PDB entry 7WRI | electron microscopy, 3.03 A resolution | chains A and B

== Chain A ==
Name: Processed angiotensin-converting enzyme 2
Organism: Mus musculus
Notes: EC 3.4.17.23
Reference sequence: Q8R0I0 (ACE2_MOUSE); residue numbers follow UniProt; this construct covers 18-615
Sequence (598 residues; each row starts with the number of its first residue):
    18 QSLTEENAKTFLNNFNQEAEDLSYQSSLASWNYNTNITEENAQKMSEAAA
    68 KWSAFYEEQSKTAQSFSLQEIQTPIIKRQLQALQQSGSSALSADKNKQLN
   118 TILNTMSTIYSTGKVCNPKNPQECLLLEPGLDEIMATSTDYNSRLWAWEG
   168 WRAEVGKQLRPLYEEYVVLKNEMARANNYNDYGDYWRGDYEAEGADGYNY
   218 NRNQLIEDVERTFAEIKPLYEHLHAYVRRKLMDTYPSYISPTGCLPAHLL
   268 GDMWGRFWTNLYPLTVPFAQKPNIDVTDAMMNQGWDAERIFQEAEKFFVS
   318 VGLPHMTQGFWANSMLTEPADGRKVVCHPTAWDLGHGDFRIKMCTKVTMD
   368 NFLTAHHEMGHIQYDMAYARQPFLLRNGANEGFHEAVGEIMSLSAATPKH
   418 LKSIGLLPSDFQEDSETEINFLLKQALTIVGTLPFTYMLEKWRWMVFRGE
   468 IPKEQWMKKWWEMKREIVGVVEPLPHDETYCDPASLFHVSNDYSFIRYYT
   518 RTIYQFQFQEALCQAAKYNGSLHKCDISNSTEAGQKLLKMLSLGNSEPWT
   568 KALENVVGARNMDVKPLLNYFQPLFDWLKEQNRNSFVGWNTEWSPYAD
Unresolved in the structure: 18, 614-615
Cystine bridges: C530-C542
Metal / ion sites: Zn2+: H374, H378, E402
UniProt features mapped onto this chain:
  - active site: E375 (Proton acceptor), H505 (Proton donor)
  - binding site (chloride): R169, W477, K481
  - binding site (substrate): R273, H345, P346, Y515
  - binding site (Zn(2+)): H374, H378, E402
  - glycosylation (N-linked (GlcNAc...) asparagine): N53, N536, N546
From the paper describing this entry:
  - specificity-determining residues: H353

== Chain B ==
Name: Spike glycoprotein
Organism: Severe acute respiratory syndrome coronavirus 2
Reference sequence: P0DTC2 (SPIKE_SARS2); aligned to UniProt positions 14-1202 over residues 17-1205 (the alignment contains insertions or deletions, so no single offset holds)
Sequence (1232 residues; each row starts with the number of its first residue):
    17 QCVNLTTRTQLPPAYTNSFTRGVYYPDKVFRSSVLHSTQDLFLPFFSNVT
    67 WFHVISGTNGTKRFDNPVLPFNDGVYFASIEKSNIIRGWIFGTTLDSKTQ
   117 SLLIVNNATNVVIKVCEFQFCNDPFLDHKNNKSWMESEFRVYSSANNCTF
   167 EYVSQPFLMDLEGKQGNFKNLREFVFKNIDGYFKIYSKHTPIIVRDEPEL
   217 PQGFSALEPLVDLPIGINITRFQTLLALHRSYLTPGDSSSGWTAGAAAYY
   267 VGYLQPRTFLLKYNENGTITDAVDCALDPLSETKCTLKSFTVEKGIYQTS
   317 NFRVQPTESIVRFPNITNLCPFDEVFNATRFASVYAWNRKRISNCVADYS
   367 VLYNLAPFFTFKCYGVSPTKLNDLCFTNVYADSFVIRGDEVRQIAPGQTG
   417 NIADYNYKLPDDFTGCVIAWNSNKLDSKVSGNYNYLYRLFRKSNLKPFER
   467 DISTEIYQAGNKPCNGVAGFNCYFPLRSYSFRPTYGVGHQPYRVVVLSFE
   517 LLHAPATVCGPKKSTNLVKNKCVNFNFNGLKGTGVLTESNKKFLPFQQFG
   567 RDIADTTDAVRDPQTLEILDITPCSFGGVSVITPGTNTSNQVAVLYQGVN
   617 CTEVPVAIHADQLTPTWRVYSTGSNVFQTRAGCLIGAEYVNNSYECDIPI
   667 GAGICASYQTQTKSHRRARSVASQSIIAYTMSLGAENSVAYSNNSIAIPT
   717 NFTISVTTEILPVSMTKTSVDCTMYICGDSTECSNLLLQYGSFCTQLKRA
   767 LTGIAVEQDKNTQEVFAQVKQIYKTPPIKYFGGFNFSQILPDPSKPSKRS
   817 PIEDLLFNKVTLADAGFIKQYGDCLGDIAARDLICAQKFKGLTVLPPLLT
   867 DEMIAQYTSALLAGTITSGWTFGAGPALQIPFPMQMAYRFNGIGVTQNVL
   917 YENQKLIANQFNSAIGKIQDSLSSTPSALGKLQDVVNHNAQALNTLVKQL
   967 SSKFGAISSVLNDIFSRLDPPEAEVQIDRLITGRLQSLQTYVTQQLIRAA
  1017 EIRASANLAATKMSECVLGQSKRVDFCGKGYHLMSFPQSAPHGVVFLHVT
  1067 YVPAQEKNFTTAPAICHDGKAHFPREGVFVSNGTHWFVTQRNFYEPQIIT
  1117 TDNTFVSGNCDVVIGIVNNTVYDPLQPELDSFKEELDKYFKNHTSPDVDL
  1167 GDISGINASVVNIQKEIDRLNEVAKNLNESLIDLQELGKYEQGSGYIPEA
  1217 PRDGQAYVRKDGEWVLLSTFLGSAWSHPQFEK
Unresolved in the structure: 17-332, 528-1248
Sequence notes: variant V70 (Ala67 in P0DTC2), I96 (Thr95 in P0DTC2), D143 (Tyr145 in P0DTC2), I209 (Leu212 in P0DTC2), D339 (Gly in P0DTC2), L371 (Ser in P0DTC2), P373 (Ser in P0DTC2), F375 (Ser in P0DTC2), N417 (Lys in P0DTC2), K440 (Asn in P0DTC2), S446 (Gly in P0DTC2), N477 (Ser in P0DTC2), K478 (Thr in P0DTC2), R493 (Gln in P0DTC2), S496 (Gly in P0DTC2), R498 (Gln in P0DTC2), Y501 (Asn in P0DTC2), H505 (Tyr in P0DTC2), K547 (Thr in P0DTC2), G614 (Asp in P0DTC2), Y655 (His in P0DTC2), K679 (Asn in P0DTC2), H681 (Pro in P0DTC2), K764 (Asn in P0DTC2), Y796 (Asp in P0DTC2), K856 (Asn in P0DTC2), H954 (Gln in P0DTC2), K969 (Asn in P0DTC2), F981 (Leu in P0DTC2); insertion (213-215); conflict A484 (Glu in P0DTC2); engineered mutation P817 (Phe in P0DTC2), P892 (Ala in P0DTC2), P899 (Ala in P0DTC2), P942 (Ala in P0DTC2), P986 (Lys in P0DTC2), P987 (Val in P0DTC2); expression tag (1206-1248)
Cystine bridges: C379-C432, C391-C525
Glycans and other covalent adducts: N-acetylglucosamine (NAG) linked to N343
UniProt features mapped onto this chain:
  - glycosylation (N-linked (GlcNAc...) asparagine): N20 (complex), N64 (hybrid), N334 (complex), N606 (hybrid)

== Interface between chain A and chain B ==
Pairs across the interface - 22 pairs, chain A then chain B:
  S19(A) - A475(B)
  N24(A) - G476(B)
  N24(A) - N487(B)  hydrogen bond
  T27(A) - F456(B)
  T27(A) - Y489(B)
  F28(A) - Y489(B)
  N31(A) - Y489(B)
  N31(A) - R493(B)  hydrogen bond
  Q34(A) - Y453(B)
  Q34(A) - L455(B)
  Q34(A) - R493(B)  hydrogen bond
  D38(A) - Y449(B)  hydrogen bond
  D38(A) - R498(B)  salt bridge
  Y41(A) - R498(B)
  Y41(A) - T500(B)  hydrogen bond
  Y41(A) - Y501(B)
  F83(A) - F486(B)  hydrophobic
  H353(A) - Y501(B)  hydrogen bond
  H353(A) - G502(B)  hydrogen bond (backbone-backbone)
  H353(A) - H505(B)
  G354(A) - G502(B)
  D355(A) - T500(B)
Also at the interface, not in a pair above, chain A (15 interface residues in all): N30, Q42, R357
Also at the interface, not in a pair above, chain B (18 interface residues in all): Y473, S494, S496
Interface features reported in the paper:
  - specific contacts: N31(A)-R493(B) (hydrogen bond), Q34(A)-R493(B) (hydrogen bond), F83(A)-F486(B) (hydrophobic contact), H353(A)-Y501(B) (hydrogen bond), Y449(B)-D38(A) (hydrogen bond), F486(B)-F28(A) (pi stacking), N487(B)-N24(A), S496(B)-D38(A), R498(B)-D38(A) (salt bridge), G502(B)-H353(A) (hydrogen bond)
  - interface residues, chain A: Y41(A)

== Summary ==
15 residues of chain A and 18 residues of chain B are in contact; the contacts include 7 hydrogen bonds and 1
salt bridge. Polar pairs include D38(A)-R498(B), N24(A)-N487(B) and N31(A)-R493(B). The authors report
hydrogen bonds between N31(A) and R493(B), Q34(A) and R493(B) and H353(A) and Y501(B) among others; a
hydrophobic contact between F83(A) and F486(B); pi stacking between F486(B) and F28(A). From the paper: the
interface residue Y41(A); the specificity determinant H353(A).
Here chain A is Processed angiotensin-converting enzyme 2 (Mus musculus) and chain B is Spike glycoprotein
(Severe acute respiratory syndrome coronavirus 2). Entry 7WRI (Cryo-EM structure of SARS-CoV-2 Omicron spike
receptor-binding domain in complex with mouse ACE2) was determined by electron microscopy (same publication as
7WRH and 7WSK).
